Entry 6DLZ (electron microscopy, 3.90 A resolution); this record covers chains B and D of the 4 polymer chains in the assembly.

[Chain B (and D)]
Molecule: Glutamate receptor 2, Voltage-dependent calcium channel gamma-2 subunit
Organism: Rattus norvegicus
Notes: chain D of this document is another copy of the same molecule, construct and numbering; everything in this record applies to it too
Reference sequence: chimeric construct of P19491, Q9Y698: residues 10-998 from P19491 (GRIA2_RAT), isoform P19491-2 positions 25-841 (offset varies); residues 1001-1207 from Q9Y698 positions 2-208 (UniProt number = residue number - 999)
Sequence (1031 residues; each row starts with the number of its first residue; note: 172 numbers in that range are skipped by the numbering (no residue carries them; nothing is unmodelled there)):
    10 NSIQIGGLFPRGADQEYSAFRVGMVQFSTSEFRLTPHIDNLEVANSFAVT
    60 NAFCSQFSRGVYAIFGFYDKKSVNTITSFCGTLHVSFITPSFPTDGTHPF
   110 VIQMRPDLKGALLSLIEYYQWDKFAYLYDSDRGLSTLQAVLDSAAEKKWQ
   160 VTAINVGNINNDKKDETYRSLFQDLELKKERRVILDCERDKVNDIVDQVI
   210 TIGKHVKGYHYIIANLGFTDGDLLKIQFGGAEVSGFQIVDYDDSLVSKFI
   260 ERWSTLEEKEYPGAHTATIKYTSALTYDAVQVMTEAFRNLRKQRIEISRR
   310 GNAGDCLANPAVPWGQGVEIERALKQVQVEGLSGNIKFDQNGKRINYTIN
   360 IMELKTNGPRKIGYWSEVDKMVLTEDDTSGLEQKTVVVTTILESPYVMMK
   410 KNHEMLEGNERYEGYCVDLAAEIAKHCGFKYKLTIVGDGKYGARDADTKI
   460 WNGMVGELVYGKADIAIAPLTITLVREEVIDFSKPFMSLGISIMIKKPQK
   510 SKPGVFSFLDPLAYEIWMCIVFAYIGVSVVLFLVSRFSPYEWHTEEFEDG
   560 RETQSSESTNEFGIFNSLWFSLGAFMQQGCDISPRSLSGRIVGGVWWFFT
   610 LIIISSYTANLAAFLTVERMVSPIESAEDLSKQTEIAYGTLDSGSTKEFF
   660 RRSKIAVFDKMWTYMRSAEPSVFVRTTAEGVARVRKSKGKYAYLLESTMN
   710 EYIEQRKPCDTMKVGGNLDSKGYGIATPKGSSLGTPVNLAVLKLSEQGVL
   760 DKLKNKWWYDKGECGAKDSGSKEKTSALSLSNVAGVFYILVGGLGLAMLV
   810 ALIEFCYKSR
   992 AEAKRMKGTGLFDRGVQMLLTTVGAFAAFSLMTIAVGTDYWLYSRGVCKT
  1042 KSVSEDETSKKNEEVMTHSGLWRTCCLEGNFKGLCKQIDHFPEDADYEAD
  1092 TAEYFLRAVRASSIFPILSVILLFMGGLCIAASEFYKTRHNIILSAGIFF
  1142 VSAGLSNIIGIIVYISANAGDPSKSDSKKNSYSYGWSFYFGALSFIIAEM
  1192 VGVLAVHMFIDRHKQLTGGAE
Disordered / not traced: 550-562, 992-1001, 1043-1055, 1162-1168, 1210-1212
Differences from the reference sequence: conflict Glu-241 (Asn256 in P19491), Leu-382 (Val397 in P19491), Glu-384 (Gly405 in P19491), Asp-385 (Asn406 in P19491), Gln-392 (Asn413 in P19491), Asp-1047 (Asn48 in Q9Y698); linker (999-1000); expression tag (1208-1212)
Disulfides: Cys-63/Cys-315, Cys-718/Cys-773, Cys-1039/Cys-1067, Cys-1066/Cys-1076
Small-molecule neighbours:
  - cyclothiazide (CYZ), molecule 1: Ile-481, Ser-497, Ser-729, Lys-730, Gly-731
  - cyclothiazide (CYZ), molecule 2: Pro-494, Phe-495, Met-496, Ser-497, Leu-751, Ser-754, Leu-759, Asp-760, Lys-763
  - glutamic acid (GLU): Tyr-450, Pro-478, Leu-479, Thr-480, Arg-485, Gly-653, Ser-654, Thr-655, Lys-656, Glu-705, Lys-730, Tyr-732
UniProt features mapped onto this chain:
  - glycosylation: Asn-355 (N-linked (GlcNAc...) asparagine)

[Interface between chain B and chain D]
Contacting residue pairs (7):
  Arg-178(B) with Phe-237(D)
  Thr-210(B) with His-214(D)
  Gly-212(B) with His-214(D)
  His-214(B) with Thr-210(D); Gly-212(D)
  Val-215(B) with Val-215(D), hydrophobic
  Phe-237(B) with Arg-178(D)
Other interface residues (no listed pair), chain B (10 interface residues in all): Ile-209, Ile-211, Lys-234, Gly-238
Other interface residues (no listed pair), chain D (10 interface residues in all): Ile-209, Ile-211, Lys-234, Gly-238

[In short]
Chain B and chain D each contribute 10 residues to their interface. Bound to chain B: glutamic acid and
cyclothiazide.
Both chains are Glutamate receptor 2, Voltage-dependent calcium channel gamma-2 subunit (Rattus norvegicus).
Entry 6DLZ (Open state GluA2 in complex with STZ after micelle signal subtraction) was determined by electron
microscopy together with 6O9G, 6DM0 and 6DM1 from the same study.
